4N3Z - chains B and C of the 3 polymer chains in the assembly; structure by X-ray diffraction, 3.10 A resolution.

[Chain B (and C)]
Molecule: Rab GTPase-binding effector protein 1
Source organism: Homo sapiens
Notes: chain C of this document is another copy of the same molecule, construct and numbering; everything in this record applies to it too
UniProtKB: Q15276 (RABE1_HUMAN); residue numbers follow UniProt; this construct covers 552-642
Chain sequence (92 residues; each row starts with the number of its first residue):
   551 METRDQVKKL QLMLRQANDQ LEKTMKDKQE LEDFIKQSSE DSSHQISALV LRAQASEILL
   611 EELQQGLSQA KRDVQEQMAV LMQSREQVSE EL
Disordered / not traced: 551-552, 635-642 (chain C: 551-552, 636-642)
Differences from the reference sequence: expression tag (551)
From the paper describing this entry:
  - mutagenesis - E607K, I608D: unchanged binding to Rab5 GDP/GTP exchange factor
  - mutagenesis - N568A/E572A/Q579A/E582A, I608A/D623A: unchanged catalytic activity with Rab5 GDP/GTP exchange factor

[How chain B and chain C interact]
Pairs across the interface - 60 pairs, chain B then chain C:
  T553(B) with T553(C)
  R554(B) with T553(C), hydrogen bond; Q556(C)
  V557(B) with V557(C), hydrophobic; L560(C)
  L560(B) with L560(C), hydrophobic; L564(C), hydrophobic
  Q561(B) with L560(C)
  M563(B) with L564(C)
  L564(B) with L560(C), hydrophobic; M563(C); L564(C); A567(C), hydrophobic
  L571(B) with Q570(C); L571(C), hydrophobic; T574(C)
  T574(B) with L571(C); T574(C); M575(C)
  M575(B) with T574(C)
  D577(B) with K578(C), salt bridge
  K578(B) with D577(C), salt bridge; L581(C)
  L581(B) with K578(C); L581(C), hydrophobic; E582(C); I585(C), hydrophobic
  E582(B) with L581(C)
  F584(B) with I585(C), hydrophobic
  I585(B) with L581(C); F584(C), hydrophobic; I585(C), hydrophobic
  D591(B) with S593(C), hydrogen bond; H594(C), hydrogen bond (side chain-backbone)
  S593(B) with H594(C)
  Q595(B) with H594(C), hydrogen bond
  I596(B) with H594(C)
  A598(B) with I585(C), hydrophobic
  L599(B) with L599(C), hydrophobic; V600(C), hydrophobic
  R602(B) with K586(C); S589(C), hydrogen bond; V600(C); Q604(C); E607(C), salt bridge
  S606(B) with L610(C)
  L609(B) with L610(C), hydrophobic; Q614(C)
  L610(B) with L610(C), hydrophobic
  L613(B) with L610(C); L613(C), hydrophobic; Q614(C); L617(C)
  V624(B) with V624(C), hydrophobic; Q625(C); M628(C)
  Q627(B) with Q625(C), hydrogen bond
  M628(B) with M628(C), hydrophobic
  L631(B) with M628(C); M632(C), hydrophobic
Interface residues without a listed pair, chain B (39 interface residues in all): Q556, A567, N568, Q570, G616, L617, A620, S634
Interface residues without a listed pair, chain C (40 interface residues in all): Q561, N568, I596, A603, K621, L631, R635

[Summary]
39 residues of chain B and 40 residues of chain C are in contact; the contacts include 6 hydrogen bonds and 3
salt bridges. Polar pairs include D577(B)-K578(C), R602(B)-E607(C) and R554(B)-T553(C). The paper reports that
E607K and I608D of chain B leave binding to Rab5 GDP/GTP exchange factor unchanged; N568A/E572A/Q579A/E582A
and I608A/D623A of chain B leave catalytic activity with Rab5 GDP/GTP exchange factor unchanged.
Both chains are Rab GTPase-binding effector protein 1 (Homo sapiens). Entry 4N3Z (Crystal structure of
Rabex-5delta and Rabaptin-5C21 complex) was determined by X-ray diffraction together with 4N3X, 4N3Y and 4Q9U
from the same study.
